Entry 7KXJ (electron microscopy, 6.40 A resolution (low resolution: residue-level contacts below are approximate; hydrogen-bond / salt-bridge calls are withheld)); this record covers chains B and M of the 9 polymer chains in the assembly.

== Chain B ==
Name: Spike glycoprotein
Source organism: Severe acute respiratory syndrome coronavirus 2
UniProt: P0DTC2 (SPIKE_SARS2); numbering as in UniProt (aligned over 1-1211)
Amino-acid sequence (1274 residues; each row starts with the number of its first residue):
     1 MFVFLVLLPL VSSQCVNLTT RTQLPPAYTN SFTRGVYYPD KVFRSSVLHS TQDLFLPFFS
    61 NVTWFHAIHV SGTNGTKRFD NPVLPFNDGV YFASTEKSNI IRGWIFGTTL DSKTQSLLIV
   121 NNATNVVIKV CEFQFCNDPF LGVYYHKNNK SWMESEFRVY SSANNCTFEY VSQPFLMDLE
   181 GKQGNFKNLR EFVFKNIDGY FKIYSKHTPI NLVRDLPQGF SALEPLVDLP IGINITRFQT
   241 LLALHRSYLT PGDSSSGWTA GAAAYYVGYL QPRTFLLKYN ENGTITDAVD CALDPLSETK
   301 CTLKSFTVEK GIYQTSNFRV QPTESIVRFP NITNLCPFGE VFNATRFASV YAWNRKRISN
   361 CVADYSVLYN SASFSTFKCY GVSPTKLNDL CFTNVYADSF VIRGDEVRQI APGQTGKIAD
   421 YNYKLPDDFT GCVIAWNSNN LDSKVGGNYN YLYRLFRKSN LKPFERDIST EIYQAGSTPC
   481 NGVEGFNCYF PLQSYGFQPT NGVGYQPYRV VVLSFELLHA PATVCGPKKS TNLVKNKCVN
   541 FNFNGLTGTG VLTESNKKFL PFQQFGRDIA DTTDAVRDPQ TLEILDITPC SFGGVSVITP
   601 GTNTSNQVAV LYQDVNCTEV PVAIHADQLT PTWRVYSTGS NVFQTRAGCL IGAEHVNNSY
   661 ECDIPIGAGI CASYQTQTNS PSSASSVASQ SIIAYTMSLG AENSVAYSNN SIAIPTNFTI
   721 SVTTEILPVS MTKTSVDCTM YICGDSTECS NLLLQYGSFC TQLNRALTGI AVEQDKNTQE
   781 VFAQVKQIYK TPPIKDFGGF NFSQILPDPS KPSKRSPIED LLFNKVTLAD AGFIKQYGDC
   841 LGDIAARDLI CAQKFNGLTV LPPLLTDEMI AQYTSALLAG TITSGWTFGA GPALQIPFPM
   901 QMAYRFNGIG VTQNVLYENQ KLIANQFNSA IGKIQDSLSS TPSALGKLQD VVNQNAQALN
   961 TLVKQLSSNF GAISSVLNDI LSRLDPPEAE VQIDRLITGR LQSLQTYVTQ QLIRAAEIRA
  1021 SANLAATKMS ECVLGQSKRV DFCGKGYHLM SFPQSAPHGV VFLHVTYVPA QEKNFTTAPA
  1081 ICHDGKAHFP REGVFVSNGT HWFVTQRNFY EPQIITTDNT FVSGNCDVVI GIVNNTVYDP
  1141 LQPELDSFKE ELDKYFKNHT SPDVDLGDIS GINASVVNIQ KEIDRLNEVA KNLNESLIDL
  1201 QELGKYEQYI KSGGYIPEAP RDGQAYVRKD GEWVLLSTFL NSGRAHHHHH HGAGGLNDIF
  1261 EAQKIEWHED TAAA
Disordered / not traced: 1-13, 69-77, 144-151, 178-186, 246-262, 621-637, 677-688, 828-853, 1138-1274
Sequence notes: conflict S682 (Arg in P0DTC2), S683 (Arg in P0DTC2), S685 (Arg in P0DTC2), P817 (Phe in P0DTC2), P892 (Ala in P0DTC2), P899 (Ala in P0DTC2), P942 (Ala in P0DTC2), P986 (Lys in P0DTC2), P987 (Val in P0DTC2); expression tag (1212-1274)
UniProt features mapped onto this chain:
  - region: N280 to C301 (Putative superantigen), R403 to D405 (Integrin-binding motif), N448 to F456 (Immunodominant HLA epitope recognized by the CD8+), P681, A684 (Putative superantigen), S816 to Y837 (Fusion peptide 1), K835 to F855 (Fusion peptide 2), D1163 to E1202 (Heptad repeat 2)
  - site: R815, S816 (Cleavage)
  - glycosylation: N17 (N-linked (GlcNAc...) (complex) asparagine), N61 (N-linked (GlcNAc...) (hybrid) asparagine), N74 (N-linked (GlcNAc...) (complex) asparagine), N122 (N-linked (GlcNAc...) (hybrid) asparagine), N149 (N-linked (GlcNAc...) (complex) asparagine), N165 (N-linked (GlcNAc...) (complex) asparagine), N234 (N-linked (GlcNAc...) (high mannose) asparagine), N282 (N-linked (GlcNAc...) (complex) asparagine), T323 (O-linked (GalNAc) threonine), S325 (O-linked (HexNAc...) serine), N331 (N-linked (GlcNAc...) (complex) asparagine), N343 (N-linked (GlcNAc...) (complex) asparagine), N603 (N-linked (GlcNAc...) (hybrid) asparagine), N616 (N-linked (GlcNAc...) (complex) asparagine), N657 (N-linked (GlcNAc...) (complex) asparagine), T676 (O-linked (GlcNAc...) threonine), T678 (O-linked (GlcNAc...) threonine), N709 (N-linked (GlcNAc...) (high mannose) asparagine), N717 (N-linked (GlcNAc...) (hybrid) asparagine), N801 (N-linked (GlcNAc...) (hybrid) asparagine) and 6 more in UniProt
  - natural variant: L5 (L5F: In strain: Iota/B.1.526), S13 (S13I: In strain: Epsilon/B.1.427/B.1.429), L18 (L18F: In strain: Beta/B.1.351, Gamma/P.1 and 1 more), T19 (T19I: In strain: Omicron/BQ.1.1, Omicron/XBB.1.5 and 1 more; T19R: In strain: Delta/B.1.617.2, Omicron/BA.2 and 4 more), T20 (T20N: In strain: Gamma/P.1), L24 to A27 (sequence variant, change not given here; In strain: Omicron/BA.2, Omicron/BA.2.12.1 and 6 more), P26 (P26S: In strain: Gamma/P.1), Q52 (Q52H: In strain: Omicron/EG.5.1), A67 (A67V: In strain: Eta/B.1.525, Omicron/BA.1), H69 to V70 (deletion: In strain: Alpha/B.1.1.7, Eta/B.1.525 and 5 more), G75 (G75V: In strain: Lambda/C.37), T76 (T76I: In strain: Lambda/C.37), 82 further natural variant entries in UniProt
  - mutagenesis: H69 to V70 (Increased incorporation of cleaved spike into virions), N121 (N121Q: Partial loss of biliverdin affinity), R190 (R190K: Partial loss of biliverdin affinity), N234 (N234Q: Increased resistance to neutralizing antibodies), N331 (N331Q: Reduced viral infectivity), N343 (N343Q: Reduced viral infectivity), L452 (L452R: Increased resistance to neutralizing antibodies. Decreases HLA binding to NF9 epitope. Increased binding affinity to human ACE2), Y453 (Y453F: Decreased HLA binding to NF9 epitope. Increased binding affinity to human ACE2), A475 (A475V: Increased resistance to neutralizing antibodies), V483 (V483A: Increased resistance to neutralizing antibodies), E484 (E484D: Increased replication in human TMEM106B overexpressing cells), F490 (F490L: Increased resistance to neutralizing antibodies and human covalescent sera neutralization), 12 further mutagenesis entries in UniProt
Disulfide bonds: C15-C136, C131-C166, C291-C301, C336-C361, C379-C432, C391-C525, C480-C488, C538-C590, C617-C649, C662-C671, C738-C760, C743-C749, C1032-C1043, C1082-C1126
Covalent attachments: N-acetylglucosamine (NAG) linked to N61, N331, N343, N616
Small-molecule neighbours: N-acetylglucosamine (NAG; 2-acetamido-2-deoxy-beta-D-glucopyranose): K558, F559, L560

== Chain M ==
Name: Fab 15033-7 light chain
Source organism: Homo sapiens
Notes: antibody fragment or engineered binder
Amino-acid sequence (214 residues; each row starts with the number of its first residue; note: 20 numbers in that range are skipped by the numbering (no residue carries them; nothing is unmodelled there)):
     1 DIQMTQSPSS LSASVGDRVT ITCRASQSV
    36 SSAVAWYQQK PGKAPKLLIY SA
    65 SDLYSGVP
    74 SRFSGSR
    83 SGTDFTLTIS SLQPEDFATY YCQQSHT
   114 YPITFGQGTK VEIKRTVAAP SVFIFPPSDE QLKSGTASVV CLLNNFYPRE AKVQWKVDNA
   174 LQSGNSQESV TEQDSKDSTY SLSSTLTLSK ADYEKHKVYA CEVTHQGLSS PVTKSFNRGE
   234 C
Disulfide bonds: C23-C104, C154-C214

== How chain B and chain M interact ==
Pairs across the interface (22; chain B residue first):
  R403(B) - D66(M)
  D405(B) - L67(M)
  Q409(B) - S65(M)
  G416(B) - S65(M)
  K417(B) - S36(M)
  K417(B) - S37(M)
  K417(B) - S65(M)
  Y421(B) - R80(M)
  Y453(B) - S56(M)
  Y453(B) - D66(M)
  L455(B) - S36(M)
  F456(B) - H108(M)
  R457(B) - S36(M)
  Y473(B) - H108(M)
  A475(B) - H108(M)
  A475(B) - T109(M)
  F486(B) - Y114(M)
  N487(B) - T109(M)
  N487(B) - Y114(M)
  Y505(B) - L67(M)
  Y505(B) - Y68(M)
  Y505(B) - S69(M)
Also at the interface, not in a pair above, chain B (18 interface residues in all): R408, T415, G476
Also at the interface, not in a pair above, chain M (14 interface residues in all): Y55, S79

== In short ==
18 residues of chain B and 14 residues of chain M are in contact. Bound to chain B: N-acetylglucosamine.
N-acetylglucosamine is covalently linked to N61(B), N331(B), N343(B) and N616(B). From UniProt: 24 mutagenesis
sites on chain B.
Chain B is Spike glycoprotein (Severe acute respiratory syndrome coronavirus 2) and chain M is Fab 15033-7
light chain (Homo sapiens); the structure, SARS-CoV-2 spike protein in complex with Fab 15033-7, 3-"up",
asymmetric, was determined by electron microscopy together with 7KLG, 7KLH, 7KMK, 7KML and 7KXK from the same
study.
